Entry 8Q3B (electron microscopy, 2.69 A resolution); this record covers chains A and F of the 8 polymer chains in the assembly.

[Chain A]
Protein: DNA-directed RNA polymerase RPB1 homolog
Source organism: African swine fever virus BA71V
Notes: EC 2.7.7.6
Reference sequence: P42486 (RPB1_ASFB7); numbering as in UniProt (aligned over 1-1450)
Amino-acid sequence (1450 residues; each row starts with the number of its first residue):
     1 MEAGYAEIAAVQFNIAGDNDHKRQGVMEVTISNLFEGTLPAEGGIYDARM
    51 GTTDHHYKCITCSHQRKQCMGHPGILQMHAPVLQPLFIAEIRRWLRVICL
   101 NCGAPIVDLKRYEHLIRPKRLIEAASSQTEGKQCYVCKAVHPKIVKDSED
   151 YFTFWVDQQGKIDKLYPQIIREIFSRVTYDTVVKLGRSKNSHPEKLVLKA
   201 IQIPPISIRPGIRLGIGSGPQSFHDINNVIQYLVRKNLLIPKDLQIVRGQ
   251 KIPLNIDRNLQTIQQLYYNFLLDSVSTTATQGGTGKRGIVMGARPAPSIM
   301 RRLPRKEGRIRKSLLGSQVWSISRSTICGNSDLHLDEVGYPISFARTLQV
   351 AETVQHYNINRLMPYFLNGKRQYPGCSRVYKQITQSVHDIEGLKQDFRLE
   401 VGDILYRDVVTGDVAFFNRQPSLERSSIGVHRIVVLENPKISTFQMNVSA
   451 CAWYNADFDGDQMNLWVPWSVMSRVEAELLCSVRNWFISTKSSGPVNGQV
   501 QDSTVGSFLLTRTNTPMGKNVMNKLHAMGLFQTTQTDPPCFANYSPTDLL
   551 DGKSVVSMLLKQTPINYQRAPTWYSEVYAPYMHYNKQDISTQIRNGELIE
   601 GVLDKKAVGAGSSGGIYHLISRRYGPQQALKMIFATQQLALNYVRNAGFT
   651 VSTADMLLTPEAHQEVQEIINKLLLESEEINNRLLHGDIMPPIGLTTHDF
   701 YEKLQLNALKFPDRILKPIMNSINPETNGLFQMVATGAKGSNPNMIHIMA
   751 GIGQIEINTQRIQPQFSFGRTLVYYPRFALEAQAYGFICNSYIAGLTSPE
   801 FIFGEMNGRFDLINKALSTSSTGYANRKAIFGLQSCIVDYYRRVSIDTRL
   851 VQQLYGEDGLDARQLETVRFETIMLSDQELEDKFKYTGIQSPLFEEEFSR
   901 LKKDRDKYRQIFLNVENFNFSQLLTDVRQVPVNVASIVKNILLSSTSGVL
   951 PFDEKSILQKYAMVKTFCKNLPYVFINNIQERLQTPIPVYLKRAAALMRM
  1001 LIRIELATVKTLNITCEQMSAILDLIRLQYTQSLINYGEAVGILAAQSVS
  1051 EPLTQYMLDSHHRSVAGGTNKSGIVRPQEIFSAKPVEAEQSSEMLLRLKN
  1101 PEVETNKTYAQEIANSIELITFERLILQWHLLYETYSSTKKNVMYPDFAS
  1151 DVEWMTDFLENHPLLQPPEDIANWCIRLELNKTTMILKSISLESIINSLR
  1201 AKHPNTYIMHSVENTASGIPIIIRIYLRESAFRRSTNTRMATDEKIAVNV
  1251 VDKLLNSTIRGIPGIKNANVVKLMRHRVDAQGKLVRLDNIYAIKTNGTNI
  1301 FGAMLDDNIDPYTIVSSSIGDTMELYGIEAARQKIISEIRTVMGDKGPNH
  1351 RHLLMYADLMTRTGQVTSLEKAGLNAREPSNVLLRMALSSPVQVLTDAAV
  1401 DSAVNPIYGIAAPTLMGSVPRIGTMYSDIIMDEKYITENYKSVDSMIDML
Not modelled in the structure: 216-221, 278-293, 1446-1450
Bound ions: Zn2+ site 1: Cys59, Cys62, His72; Zn2+ site 2: Cys99, Cys102, Cys134, Cys137; Mg2+: Asp457, Asp459, Asp461
Reported in the primary citation:
  - Mg2+ coordination: Asp457, Asp459, Asp461
  - catalytic residues: Asp457, Asp459, Asp461
  - conformationally variable residues (domain motion): Leu254

[Chain F]
Protein: DNA-directed RNA polymerase RPB6 homolog
Source organism: African swine fever virus BA71V
Reference sequence: P42484 (RPB6_ASFB7); residue numbers follow UniProt; this construct covers 1-147
Amino-acid sequence (147 residues; numbered 1 to 147; the number before each row is that of its first residue):
     1 MADNDNEDIIMDDLVEEYVETEEENFVDSEEESEDKDEIVESPSICEGFV
    51 QASSQTLVIIPDNERITSNVLTTFEATRLVAVRAQQLAINGSTMLKKKYS
   101 SPIDIAKQELFNRKIPLLVMRCIKVTPEGQKIVEIWNPREMGIPLLD
Not modelled in the structure: 1-35

[Interface between chain A and chain F]
Residue-residue contacts (115; chain A residue first):
  Gln12(A) - Phe49(F)
  Asn14(A) - Ile45(F)
  Ile15(A) - Ile45(F)
  Asn19(A) - Glu41(F)
  Asn19(A) - Ser42(F)  hydrogen bond (side chain-backbone)
  Asp20(A) - Ser44(F)  hydrogen bond
  Asp20(A) - Ile45(F)  hydrogen bond (side chain-backbone)
  Arg23(A) - Ser44(F)
  Arg23(A) - Cys46(F)
  Arg23(A) - Glu47(F)  salt bridge
  Ser175(A) - Ile39(F)
  Ser175(A) - Val40(F)  hydrogen bond (backbone-backbone)
  Val177(A) - Val40(F)
  Tyr179(A) - Val40(F)
  Tyr179(A) - Pro43(F)
  Asn190(A) - Ile45(F)
  His192(A) - Val40(F)
  Glu194(A) - Val40(F)
  Glu194(A) - Glu41(F)
  Glu194(A) - Ser42(F)  hydrogen bond
  Lys195(A) - Ser42(F)
  Lys195(A) - Ile45(F)
  Thr353(A) - Ala88(F)
  Gln355(A) - Ala88(F)
  Gln355(A) - Ile89(F)  hydrogen bond (side chain-backbone)
  Gln355(A) - Asn90(F)
  Gln355(A) - Gly91(F)
  His356(A) - Gly91(F)  hydrogen bond (side chain-backbone)
  Tyr357(A) - Leu87(F)  hydrogen bond (side chain-backbone)
  Tyr357(A) - Ala88(F)
  Tyr357(A) - Tyr99(F)
  Tyr357(A) - Ser100(F)
  Tyr357(A) - Pro102(F)
  Asn358(A) - Ser100(F)
  Arg361(A) - Ser100(F)  hydrogen bond
  Val471(A) - Ala84(F)  hydrophobic
  Val471(A) - Gln85(F)
  Val471(A) - Ile103(F)  hydrophobic
  Met472(A) - Arg78(F)
  Met472(A) - Ala81(F)
  Met472(A) - Gln85(F)
  Arg474(A) - Ile103(F)
  Val475(A) - Thr77(F)
  Val475(A) - Val80(F)  hydrophobic
  Val475(A) - Ala81(F)
  Val475(A) - Ile103(F)  hydrophobic
  Glu476(A) - Thr77(F)
  Glu478(A) - Lys107(F)  salt bridge
  Leu479(A) - Thr77(F)
  Leu479(A) - Lys107(F)
  Leu479(A) - Leu146(F)  hydrophobic
  Leu480(A) - Thr73(F)
  Leu480(A) - Phe74(F)  hydrophobic
  Arg484(A) - Leu146(F)
  Arg484(A) - Asp147(F)  salt bridge
  Tyr840(A) - Thr67(F)
  Tyr840(A) - Arg121(F)
  Tyr840(A) - Cys122(F)
  Tyr840(A) - Ile123(F)  hydrophobic
  Tyr841(A) - Ile66(F)  hydrophobic
  Arg842(A) - Ser68(F)
  Asn977(A) - Arg65(F)  hydrogen bond (side chain-backbone)
  Asn977(A) - Ile66(F)
  Asn977(A) - Thr67(F)  hydrogen bond (side chain-backbone)
  Asn977(A) - Ser68(F)
  Asn977(A) - Asn69(F)  hydrogen bond (side chain-backbone)
  Asn977(A) - Trp136(F)
  Asn978(A) - Asn69(F)
  Ile979(A) - Asp62(F)
  Ile979(A) - Asn63(F)
  Ile979(A) - Arg65(F)
  Gln980(A) - Asn63(F)  hydrogen bond (side chain-backbone)
  Gln980(A) - Arg65(F)  hydrogen bond (side chain-backbone)
  Arg982(A) - Asn63(F)  hydrogen bond
  Leu983(A) - Asn63(F)
  Gln1032(A) - Leu145(F)
  Asn1036(A) - Thr72(F)
  Asn1036(A) - Thr73(F)
  Asn1036(A) - Phe74(F)
  Tyr1037(A) - Ser68(F)  hydrogen bond (side chain-backbone)
  Tyr1037(A) - Thr72(F)
  Tyr1037(A) - Arg121(F)
  Gly1038(A) - Phe74(F)
  Glu1039(A) - Phe74(F)
  Gly1423(A) - Phe74(F)
  Thr1424(A) - Phe74(F)
  Thr1424(A) - Arg78(F)
  Met1425(A) - Arg78(F)
  Ser1427(A) - Glu75(F)  hydrogen bond
  Ser1427(A) - Met120(F)
  Ser1427(A) - Arg121(F)
  Asp1428(A) - Val119(F)
  Asp1428(A) - Met120(F)  hydrogen bond (backbone-backbone)
  Ile1429(A) - Arg78(F)
  Ile1429(A) - Leu79(F)  hydrophobic
  Ile1429(A) - Leu117(F)  hydrophobic
  Ile1429(A) - Leu118(F)
  Ile1430(A) - Leu117(F)
  Ile1430(A) - Leu118(F)  hydrogen bond (backbone-backbone)
  Ile1430(A) - Ile135(F)  hydrophobic
  Met1431(A) - Gln86(F)  hydrogen bond
  Met1431(A) - Pro116(F)
  Met1431(A) - Leu117(F)  hydrophobic
  Asp1432(A) - Pro116(F)  hydrogen bond (backbone-backbone)
  Asp1432(A) - Leu118(F)
  Asp1432(A) - Arg139(F)  salt bridge
  Tyr1435(A) - Lys114(F)
  Tyr1435(A) - Pro116(F)  hydrophobic
  Tyr1435(A) - Arg139(F)
  Ile1436(A) - Pro116(F)  hydrophobic
  Asn1439(A) - Met94(F)
  Tyr1440(A) - Arg83(F)  hydrogen bond
  Tyr1440(A) - Ser92(F)
  Tyr1440(A) - Met94(F)
  Tyr1440(A) - Pro116(F)
Interface residues without a listed pair, chain A (58 interface residues in all): Gln627, Phe975, Ile976
Interface residues without a listed pair, chain F (66 interface residues in all): Glu38, Glu64, Val82, Thr93, Ser101, Ile105, Glu109, Lys131, Asn137

[Summary]
The interface between chain A and chain F involves 58 residues on one side and 66 on the other, with 22
hydrogen bonds and 4 salt bridges. Among the polar pairs are Arg23(A)-Glu47(F), Glu478(A)-Lys107(F) and
Arg484(A)-Asp147(F). From the paper: catalytic residues Asp457(A), Asp459(A) and Asp461(A); Mg2+ coordination
by Asp457(A), Asp459(A) and Asp461(A).
Chain A is DNA-directed RNA polymerase RPB1 homolog and chain F is DNA-directed RNA polymerase RPB6 homolog,
both from African swine fever virus BA71V; the structure, The closed state of the ASFV apo-RNA polymerase, was
determined by electron microscopy together with 8Q3K from the same study.
